7JXC - chains H and L; structure by X-ray diffraction, 2.47 A resolution.

[Chain H]
Protein: S2H14 antigen-binding (Fab) fragment
Organism: Homo sapiens
Notes: antibody fragment or engineered binder
Sequence (235 residues; each row starts with the number of its first residue):
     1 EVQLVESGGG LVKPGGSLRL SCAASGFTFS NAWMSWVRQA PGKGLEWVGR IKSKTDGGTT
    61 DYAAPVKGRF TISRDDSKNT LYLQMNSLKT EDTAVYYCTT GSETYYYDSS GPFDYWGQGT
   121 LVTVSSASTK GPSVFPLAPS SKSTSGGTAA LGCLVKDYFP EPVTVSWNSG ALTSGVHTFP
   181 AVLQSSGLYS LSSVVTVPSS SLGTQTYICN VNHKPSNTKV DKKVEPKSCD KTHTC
Disordered / not traced: 101-112, 228-235
Disulfides: Cys22-Cys98, Cys153-Cys209
Small-molecule neighbours: nonaethylene glycol (2PE): Gln39, Gly42, Lys43, Gly44, Val95, Tyr97, Gln118

[Chain L]
Protein: S2H14 antigen-binding (Fab) fragment
Organism: Homo sapiens
Notes: antibody fragment or engineered binder
Sequence (215 residues; row label = number of the first residue in the row):
     1 NFMLTQPHSV SESPGKTVTI SCTRSSGSIA SNYVQWYQQR PGSSPTTVIY EDNQRPSGVP
    61 DRFSGSIDSS SNSASLTISG LKTEDEADYY CQSYDSSNQV FGGGTKLTVL GQPKAAPSVT
   121 LFPPSSEELQ ANKATLVCLI SDFYPGAVTV AWKADSSPVK AGVETTTPSK QSNNKYAASS
   181 YLSLTPEQWK SHRSYSCQVT HEGSTVEKTV APTEC
Disordered / not traced: 1, 215
Disulfides: Cys22-Cys91, Cys138-Cys197
Small-molecule neighbours: nonaethylene glycol (2PE): Gln39, Arg40, Pro41, Gly42, Ser43, Ser44, Glu86, Ala87, Asp88, Tyr90, Gly103, Lys106, Leu107, Thr108, Gly146, Thr167, Pro168, Tyr176

[Chain H / chain L interface]
Pairs across the interface (63):
  Val37(H) - Phe101(L)  hydrophobic
  Gln39(H) - Gln39(L)  hydrogen bond
  Gln39(H) - Tyr90(L)  hydrogen bond
  Gly42(H) - Thr167(L)
  Lys43(H) - Tyr90(L)  hydrogen bond (backbone-side chain)
  Gly44(H) - Tyr90(L)
  Leu45(H) - Pro45(L)  hydrophobic
  Leu45(H) - Tyr90(L)  hydrophobic
  Leu45(H) - Phe101(L)
  Trp47(H) - Gln99(L)
  Trp47(H) - Phe101(L)
  Arg50(H) - Ser97(L)
  Asp61(H) - Ser97(L)  hydrogen bond
  Tyr97(H) - Gln39(L)
  Tyr97(H) - Ser44(L)
  Phe113(H) - Tyr37(L)  hydrogen bond (backbone-side chain)
  Phe113(H) - Thr47(L)  hydrogen bond (backbone-side chain)
  Phe113(H) - Gln92(L)
  Phe113(H) - Gln99(L)
  Asp114(H) - Thr47(L)  hydrogen bond (backbone-side chain)
  Trp116(H) - Tyr37(L)
  Trp116(H) - Pro45(L)
  Trp116(H) - Phe101(L)  hydrophobic
  Gly117(H) - Ser44(L)  hydrogen bond (backbone-side chain)
  Gln118(H) - Ser44(L)
  Phe135(H) - Ser125(L)
  Phe135(H) - Glu128(L)
  Pro136(H) - Ser125(L)
  Pro136(H) - Glu127(L)
  Leu137(H) - Phe122(L)  hydrophobic
  Ala138(H) - Phe122(L)
  Ser143(H) - Phe122(L)
  Ala150(H) - Phe122(L)
  Leu154(H) - Thr135(L)
  Leu154(H) - Val137(L)  hydrophobic
  Leu154(H) - Tyr181(L)  hydrophobic
  Lys156(H) - Glu128(L)  salt bridge
  Lys156(H) - Lys133(L)
  Lys156(H) - Thr135(L)
  His177(H) - Ser141(L)
  His177(H) - Gln171(L)
  His177(H) - Ala177(L)
  Phe179(H) - Leu139(L)  hydrophobic
  Phe179(H) - Ile140(L)
  Phe179(H) - Ala177(L)  hydrophobic
  Phe179(H) - Ala178(L)
  Phe179(H) - Ser179(L)
  Pro180(H) - Thr166(L)
  Pro180(H) - Ser169(L)
  Ala181(H) - Thr166(L)
  Val182(H) - Glu164(L)
  Val182(H) - Thr165(L)
  Val182(H) - Thr166(L)
  Val182(H) - Tyr181(L)  hydrophobic
  Leu183(H) - Glu164(L)
  Gln184(H) - Glu164(L)
  Ser185(H) - Glu164(L)  hydrogen bond (backbone-side chain)
  Leu191(H) - Tyr181(L)
  Ser192(H) - Val137(L)
  Ser192(H) - Leu139(L)
  Ser192(H) - Tyr181(L)  hydrogen bond
  Val194(H) - Leu139(L)  hydrophobic
  Lys227(H) - Pro123(L)
Interface residues without a listed pair, chain H (39 interface residues in all): Glu46, Leu151, Gly152, Ser190
Interface residues without a listed pair, chain L (35 interface residues in all): Ser43, Tyr94, Asn98, Thr120

[Overview]
Chain H and chain L form an interface of 39 and 35 residues respectively, with 10 hydrogen bonds and 1 salt
bridge. Polar pairs include Lys156(H)-Glu128(L), Gln39(H)-Gln39(L) and Gln39(H)-Tyr90(L). Nonaethylene glycol
is bound between chain H and chain L.
Here chain H is S2H14 antigen-binding (Fab) fragment and chain L is S2H14 antigen-binding (Fab) fragment, both
from Homo sapiens. Entry 7JXC (Mapping neutralizing and immunodominant sites on the SARS-CoV-2 spike
receptor-binding domain by structure-guided high-resolution serology) was determined by X-ray diffraction,
deposited together with 7JV2, 7JV4, 7JV6 and 7JW0.
